8HXY - chains H and I of the 15 polymer chains in the assembly; structure by electron microscopy, 3.10 A resolution.

# Chain H
Name: Histone H2B
Organism: Xenopus laevis
Reference sequence: A0A8J0U496 (A0A8J0U496_XENLA); residues 1-122 here correspond to UniProt positions 5-126 (UniProt number = residue number + 4)
Chain sequence (122 residues; each row starts with the number of its first residue):
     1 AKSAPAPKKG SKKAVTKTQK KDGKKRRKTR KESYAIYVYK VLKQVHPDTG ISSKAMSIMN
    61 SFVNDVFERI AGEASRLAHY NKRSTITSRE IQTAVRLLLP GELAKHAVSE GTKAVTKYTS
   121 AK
Unresolved in the structure: 1-28

# Chain I
Molecule: 352-nt DNA strand
Sequence (352 nucleotides; row label = number of the first residue in the row; numbers below 1 keep their minus sign (DG-8 is residue -8)):
    -8 GAATTCGATA TCGAGAATCC CGGTGCCGAG GCCGCTCAAT TGGTCGTAGA CAGCTCTAGC
    52 ACCGCTTAAA CGCACGTACG CGCTGTCCCC CGCGTTTTAA CCGCCAAGGG GATTACTCCC
   112 TAGTCTCCAG GCACGTGTCA GATATATACA TCCTGTGCAT GTATTGAAAG TACTGCCAGT
   172 TCTAGACTGG AGAATCCCGG TGCCGAGGCC GCTCAATTGG TCGTAGACAG CTCTAGCACC
   232 GCTTAAACGC ACGTACGCGC TGTCCCCCGC GTTTTAACCG CCAAGGGGAT TACTCCCTAG
   292 TCTCCAGGCA CGTGTCAGAT ATATACATCC TGTGCATGTA TTGAACAGCG AT
Unresolved in the structure: -8 to 163, 334-343

# Chain H / chain I interface
Pairs across the interface (15):
  Thr29(H) - DT281(I)  hydrogen bond to the phosphate
  Arg30(H) - DC205(I)  sugar contact
  Lys31(H) - DT281(I)  salt bridge to the phosphate
  Tyr39(H) - DG198(I)  phosphate contact
  Tyr39(H) - DG199(I)  phosphate contact
  Gly50(H) - DG198(I)  phosphate contact
  Ile51(H) - DA197(I)  phosphate contact
  Ile51(H) - DG198(I)  hydrogen bond to the phosphate
  Ser52(H) - DA197(I)  phosphate contact
  Ser53(H) - DA197(I)  hydrogen bond to the phosphate
  Arg83(H) - DG217(I)  phosphate contact
  Arg83(H) - DA218(I)  salt bridge to the phosphate
  Ser84(H) - DA216(I)  phosphate contact
  Ser84(H) - DG217(I)  hydrogen bond to the phosphate
  Thr85(H) - DG217(I)  hydrogen bond to the phosphate
Interface residues without a listed pair, chain H (13 interface residues in all): Glu32, Lys82
Interface residues without a listed pair, chain I (10 interface residues in all): DT204, DA206

# In short
The interface between chain H and chain I involves 13 residues on one side and 10 on the other; the contacts
include 5 hydrogen bonds and 2 salt bridges. Polar contacts include Thr29(H)-DT281(I), Ile51(H)-DG198(I) and
Ser53(H)-DA197(I).
Chain H is Histone H2B (Xenopus laevis) and chain I is a 352-nt DNA strand; the structure, Cryo-EM structure
of the histone deacetylase complex Rpd3S in complex with nucleosome, was determined by electron microscopy
(same publication as 8HXX, 8HXZ, 8HY0 and 8JHO).
